Entry 7NAR (electron microscopy, 3.00 A resolution); this record covers chains A and T of the 22 polymer chains in the assembly.

[Chain A]
Molecule: 16S rRNA
Source organism: Escherichia coli (strain K12)
Sequence (1542 nucleotides; numbered 1 to 1542; the number before each row is that of its first residue):
     1 AAAUUGAAGAGUUUGAUCAUGGCUCAGAUUGAACGCUGGCGGCAGGCCUA
    51 ACACAUGCAAGUCGAACGGUAACAGGAAGAAGCUUGCUUCUUUGCUGACG
   101 AGUGGCGGACGGGUGAGUAAUGUCUGGGAAACUGCCUGAUGGAGGGGGAU
   151 AACUACUGGAAACGGUAGCUAAUACCGCAUAACGUCGCAAGACCAAAGAG
   201 GGGGACCUUCGGGCCUCUUGCCAUCGGAUGUGCCCAGAUGGGAUUAGCUA
   251 GUAGGUGGGGUAACGGCUCACCUAGGCGACGAUCCCUAGCUGGUCUGAGA
   301 GGAUGACCAGCCACACUGGAACUGAGACACGGUCCAGACUCCUACGGGAG
   351 GCAGCAGUGGGGAAUAUUGCACAAUGGGCGCAAGCCUGAUGCAGCCAUGC
   401 CGCGUGUAUGAAGAAGGCCUUCGGGUUGUAAAGUACUUUCAGCGGGGAGG
   451 AAGGGAGUAAAGUUAAUACCUUUGCUCAUUGACGUUACCCGCAGAAGAAG
   501 CACCGGCUAACUCCGUGCCAGCAGCCXCGGUAAUACGGAGGGUGCAAGCG
   551 UUAAUCGGAAUUACUGGGCGUAAAGCGCACGCAGGCGGUUUGUUAAGUCA
   601 GAUGUGAAAUCCCCGGGCUCAACCUGGGAACUGCAUCUGAUACUGGCAAG
   651 CUUGAGUCUCGUAGAGGGGGGUAGAAUUCCAGGUGUAGCGGUGAAAUGCG
   701 UAGAGAUCUGGAGGAAUACCGGUGGCGAAGGCGGCCCCCUGGACGAAGAC
   751 UGACGCUCAGGUGCGAAAGCGUGGGGAGCAAACAGGAUUAGAUACCCUGG
   801 UAGUCCACGCCGUAAACGAUGUCGACUUGGAGGUUGUGCCCUUGAGGCGU
   851 GGCUUCCGGAGCUAACGCGUUAAGUCGACCGCCUGGGGAGUACGGCCGCA
   901 AGGUUAAAACUCAAAUGAAUUGACGGGGGCCCGCACAAGCGGUGGAGCAU
   951 GUGGUUUAAUUCGAUGXAACGCGAAGAACCUUACCUGGUCUUGACAUCCA
  1001 CGGAAGUUUUCAGAGAUGAGAAUGUGCCUUCGGGAACCGUGAGACAGGUG
  1051 CUGCAUGGCUGUCGUCAGCUCGUGUUGUGAAAUGUUGGGUUAAGUCCCGC
  1101 AACGAGCGCAACCCUUAUCCUUUGUUGCCAGCGGUCCGGCCGGGAACUCA
  1151 AAGGAGACUGCCAGUGAUAAACUGGAGGAAGGUGGGGAUGACGUCAAGUC
  1201 AUCAUGGCCCUUACGACCAGGGCUACACACGUGCUACAAUGGCGCAUACA
  1251 AAGAGAAGCGACCUCGCGAGAGCAAGCGGACCUCAUAAAGUGCGUCGUAG
  1301 UCCGGAUUGGAGUCUGCAACUCGACUCCAUGAAGUCGGAAUCGCUAGUAA
  1351 UCGUGGAUCAGAAUGCCACGGUGAAUACGUUCCCGGGCCUUGUACACACC
  1401 GCCCGUXACACCAUGGGAGUGGGUUGCAAAAGAAGUAGGUAGCUUAACCU
  1451 UCGGGAGGGCGCUUACCACUUUGUGAUUCAUGACUGGGGUGAAGUCGUAA
  1501 CAAGGUAACCGUAGGGGAACCUGCGGUUGGAUCACCUCCUUA
Disordered / not traced: 1535-1542
Modified residues: PSU (pseudouridine-5'-monophosphate) at position 516, G7M (N7-methyl-guanosine-5'-monophosphate) at position 527, 2MG (2N-methylguanosine-5'-monophosphate) at position 966, 5MC (5-methylcytidine-5'-monophosphate) at position 967, 2MG (2N-methylguanosine-5'-monophosphate) at position 1207, 4OC (4n,o2'-methylcytidine-5'-monophosphate) at position 1402, 5MC (5-methylcytidine-5'-monophosphate) at position 1407, UR3 (3-methyluridine-5'-monophoshate) at position 1498, 2MG (2N-methylguanosine-5'-monophosphate) at position 1516, MA6 (6N-dimethyladenosine-5'-monophoshate) at position 1518, MA6 (6N-dimethyladenosine-5'-monophoshate) at position 1519
Bound ions: Mg2+ site 1 near G21 (its only coordinating residue here); Mg2+ site 2: C48, U49, G115; Mg2+ site 3 near A53 (its only coordinating residue here); Mg2+ site 4: A59, C386, U387; Mg2+ site 5 near G100 (its only coordinating residue here); Mg2+ site 6: A109, G331; Mg2+ site 7 near G111 (its only coordinating residue here); Mg2+ site 8: A116, G117, G289; Mg2+ site 9: G145, A197; Mg2+ site 10: A174, C175; Mg2+ site 11: G299, G558; Mg2+ site 12 near C328 (its only coordinating residue here); 43 more Mg2+ sites not listed

[Chain T]
Name: 30S ribosomal protein S20
Source organism: Escherichia coli (strain K12)
Reference sequence: P0A7U7 (RS20_ECOLI); residues 1-87 here = UniProt positions 1-87
Sequence (87 residues; row label = number of the first residue in the row):
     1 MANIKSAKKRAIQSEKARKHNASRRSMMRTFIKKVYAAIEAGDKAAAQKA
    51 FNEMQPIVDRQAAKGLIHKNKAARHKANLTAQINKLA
Disordered / not traced: 1

[Interface between chain A and chain T]
Pairs across the interface - 90 pairs, chain A then chain T:
  A60(A) with Ile-4(T), sugar contact
  G61(A) with Ile-4(T), phosphate contact; Ser-6(T), hydrogen bond to the base
  A101(A) with Lys-5(T), salt bridge to the phosphate
  G102(A) with Lys-5(T), salt bridge to the phosphate
  U103(A) with Lys-9(T), phosphate contact
  G104(A) with Lys-9(T), hydrogen bond to the base; Gln-13(T), hydrogen bond to the phosphate; Lys-16(T), salt bridge to the phosphate
  G105(A) with Gln-13(T), phosphate contact
  C106(A) with Arg-10(T), base contact
  G107(A) with Ser-6(T), hydrogen bond to the base; Arg-10(T), hydrogen bond to the base
  G108(A) with Arg-10(T), hydrogen bond to the base
  A131(A) with Asn-70(T), phosphate contact
  C132(A) with His-68(T), hydrogen bond to the phosphate; Asn-70(T), hydrogen bond to the phosphate
  U133(A) with His-68(T), salt bridge to the phosphate
  C175(A) with His-20(T), phosphate contact
  C176(A) with His-20(T), phosphate contact; Arg-24(T), sugar contact; Lys-64(T), phosphate contact
  G177(A) with Arg-24(T), salt bridge to the phosphate; Arg-60(T), salt bridge to the phosphate; Lys-64(T), phosphate contact
  C178(A) with Arg-60(T), salt bridge to the phosphate
  U185(A) with Ala-73(T), phosphate contact; Lys-76(T), hydrogen bond to the base
  C186(A) with Ala-73(T), sugar contact; Lys-76(T), sugar contact; Ala-77(T), phosphate contact; Thr-80(T), sugar contact
  G187(A) with Ala-77(T), phosphate contact; Thr-80(T), sugar contact
  A192(A) with Gln-55(T), hydrogen bond to the sugar
  C193(A) with Gln-55(T), sugar contact; Pro-56(T), phosphate contact; Asp-59(T), hydrogen bond to the sugar
  C194(A) with Pro-56(T), sugar contact; Asp-59(T), sugar contact; Arg-60(T), phosphate contact; Ala-63(T), sugar contact
  A195(A) with Arg-60(T), salt bridge to the phosphate; Ala-63(T), sugar contact
  A196(A) with Lys-64(T), salt bridge to the phosphate
  U224(A) with Lys-69(T), salt bridge to the phosphate
  G258(A) with Gln-82(T), hydrogen bond to the phosphate; Lys-85(T), salt bridge to the phosphate
  G259(A) with Tyr-36(T), hydrogen bond to the phosphate; Asn-78(T), hydrogen bond to the phosphate; Gln-82(T), hydrogen bond to the phosphate
  G260(A) with Lys-71(T), phosphate contact; His-75(T), phosphate contact
  U261(A) with Lys-71(T), salt bridge to the phosphate; Arg-74(T), salt bridge to the phosphate
  A262(A) with His-68(T), sugar contact; Asn-70(T), hydrogen bond to the sugar; Arg-74(T), salt bridge to the phosphate
  A263(A) with Arg-74(T), salt bridge to the phosphate
  C322(A) with Ser-14(T), sugar contact; Arg-18(T), sugar contact
  U323(A) with Ser-14(T), sugar contact; Ala-17(T), phosphate contact; Arg-18(T), sugar contact; Asn-21(T), hydrogen bond to the phosphate; Arg-25(T), salt bridge to the phosphate
  G324(A) with Asn-21(T), hydrogen bond to the phosphate
  G331(A) with Asn-3(T), sugar contact
  G332(A) with Ala-2(T), phosphate contact; Asn-3(T), hydrogen bond to the phosphate; Ile-4(T), hydrogen bond to the phosphate; Ala-7(T), phosphate contact
  U333(A) with Ala-2(T), hydrogen bond to the phosphate
  G351(A) with Asn-3(T), hydrogen bond to the phosphate
  A1437(A) with Arg-25(T), phosphate contact; Arg-29(T), salt bridge to the phosphate
  G1438(A) with Arg-29(T), salt bridge to the phosphate
  G1439(A) with Lys-33(T), salt bridge to the phosphate
  U1440(A) with Lys-33(T), salt bridge to the phosphate
  A1456(A) with Lys-34(T), phosphate contact
  G1457(A) with Met-27(T), sugar contact; Thr-30(T), phosphate contact; Lys-34(T), salt bridge to the phosphate
  G1458(A) with Ser-23(T), phosphate contact; Ser-26(T), hydrogen bond to the phosphate; Met-27(T), phosphate contact; Thr-30(T), hydrogen bond to the phosphate
  G1459(A) with Ala-22(T), phosphate contact; Ser-23(T), phosphate contact; Ser-26(T), hydrogen bond to the phosphate
Other interface residues (no listed pair), chain A (51 interface residues in all): G184, G257, G350, U1436
Other interface residues (no listed pair), chain T (50 interface residues in all): Ala-11, Ile-12, Phe-31, Asn-52, Gln-61

[In short]
51 residues of chain A face 50 of chain T across their interface, with 25 hydrogen bonds and 21 salt bridges.
Polar pairs include G61(A)/Ser-6(T), G104(A)/Lys-9(T) and G107(A)/Ser-6(T). The Mg2+ site 2 is built by
C48(A), U49(A) and G115(A).
Chain A is 16S rRNA and chain T is 30S ribosomal protein S20, both from Escherichia coli (strain K12); the
structure, Complete Bacterial 30S ribosomal subunit assembly complex state F (+RsgA)(Consensus Refinement),
was determined by electron microscopy (same publication as 7AF3, 7AF5, 7AF8, 7AFA, 7AFD, 7AFH and 17 further
entries).
